PDB entry 7FFO | electron microscopy, 3.50 A resolution | chains K and N of the 4 polymer chains in the assembly

== Chain K ==
Molecule: Capsid protein
Organism: Venezuelan equine encephalitis virus (strain TC-83)
Notes: EC 3.4.21.90
UniProt: P05674 (POLS_EEVV8); residue numbers follow UniProt; this construct covers 1-275
Sequence (275 residues; numbered 1 to 275; the number before each row is that of its first residue):
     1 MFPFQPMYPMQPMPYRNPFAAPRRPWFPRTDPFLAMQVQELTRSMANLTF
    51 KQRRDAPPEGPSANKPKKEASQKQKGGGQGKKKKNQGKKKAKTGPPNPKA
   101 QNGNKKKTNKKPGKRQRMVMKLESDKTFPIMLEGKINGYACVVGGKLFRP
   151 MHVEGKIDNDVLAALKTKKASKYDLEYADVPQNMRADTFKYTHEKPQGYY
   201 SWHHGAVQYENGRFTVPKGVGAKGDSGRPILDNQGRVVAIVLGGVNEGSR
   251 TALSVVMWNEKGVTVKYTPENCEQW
Unresolved in the structure: 1-112
Differences from the reference sequence: engineered mutation Asn-64 (Lys in P05674)
UniProt features mapped onto this chain:
  - region: Met-1 to Phe-33 (Necessary for nucleocapsid assembly and virus assembly), Phe-33 to Lys-68 (Host transcription inhibition), Ala-91 to Thr-127 (Binding to the viral RNA), Pro-112 to Lys-126 (Ribosome-binding)
  - motif: Leu-41 to Leu-48 (Supraphysiological nuclear export signal)
  - active site (Charge relay system): His-152, Asp-174, Ser-226
  - site: Tyr-200 (Involved in dimerization of the capsid protein), Asn-233 (Involved in dimerization of the capsid protein), Trp-275 (Cleavage)
  - modified residue: Thr-93 (Phosphothreonine), Thr-108 (Phosphothreonine), Ser-124 (Phosphoserine), Thr-127 (Phosphothreonine)

== Chain N ==
Molecule: Spike glycoprotein E2
Organism: Venezuelan equine encephalitis virus (strain TC-83)
UniProt: P05674 (POLS_EEVV8); residues 1-423 here correspond to UniProt positions 335-757 (UniProt number = residue number + 334)
Sequence (423 residues; numbered 1 to 423; the number before each row is that of its first residue):
     1 STEELFNEYKLTRPYMARCIRCAVGSCHSPIAIEAVKSDGHDGYVRLQTS
    51 SQYGLDSSGNLKGRTMRYDMHGTIKEIPLHQVSLYTSRPCHIVDGHGYFL
   101 LARCPAGDSITMEFKKDSVRHSCSVPYEVKFNPVGRELYTHPPEHGVEQA
   151 CQVYAHDAQNRGAYVEMHLPGSEVDSSLVSLSGSSVTVTPPDGTSALVEC
   201 ECGGTKISETINKTKQFSQCTKKEQCRAYRLQNDKWVYNSDKLPKAAGAT
   251 LKGKLHVPFLLADGKCTVPLAPEPMITFGFRSVSLKLHPKNPTYLITRQL
   301 ADEPHYTHELISEPAVRNFTVTEKGWEFVWGNHPPKRFWAQETAPGNPHG
   351 LPHEVITHYYHRYPMSTILGLSICAAIATVSVAASTWLFCRSRVACLTPY
   401 RLTPNARIPFCLAVLCCARTARA
Unresolved in the structure: 1, 56-61, 420-423
Disulfide bonds: Cys-19/Cys-123, Cys-22/Cys-27, Cys-90/Cys-104, Cys-151/Cys-266, Cys-200/Cys-226, Cys-202/Cys-220
UniProt features mapped onto this chain:
  - site: Tyr-44 (Interaction with host receptor LDLRAD3), Val-93 (Interaction with host receptor LDLRAD3), Val-153 (Interaction with host receptor LDLRAD3), Ala-155 (Interaction with host receptor LDLRAD3), His-156 (Interaction with host receptor LDLRAD3), Ala-262 (Interaction with host receptor LDLRAD3), Ala-423 (Cleavage)
  - lipidation (S-palmitoyl cysteine): Cys-396, Cys-416, Cys-417
  - glycosylation (N-linked (GlcNAc...) asparagine): Asn-212, Asn-318

== Chain K / chain N interface ==
Contacting residue pairs - 26 pairs, chain K then chain N:
  Val-143(K) with Pro-404(N)
  Gly-144(K) with Pro-404(N)
  Lys-146(K) with Arg-401(N), hydrogen bond (side chain-backbone); Leu-402(N), hydrogen bond (side chain-backbone); Thr-403(N), hydrogen bond (side chain-backbone); Pro-404(N)
  Phe-148(K) with Leu-402(N)
  Ala-170(K) with Thr-398(N)
  Tyr-173(K) with Thr-398(N); Pro-399(N); Leu-402(N), hydrophobic
  Leu-175(K) with Leu-402(N), hydrophobic
  Tyr-177(K) with Arg-401(N); Leu-402(N), hydrophobic
  Tyr-191(K) with Pro-404(N), hydrogen bond (side chain-backbone); Asn-405(N), hydrogen bond (side chain-backbone)
  Trp-258(K) with Leu-402(N); Thr-403(N); Pro-404(N)
  Gly-262(K) with Tyr-400(N); Thr-403(N)
  Val-263(K) with Pro-399(N), hydrophobic; Tyr-400(N)
  Thr-264(K) with Pro-399(N), hydrogen bond (side chain-backbone); Leu-402(N); Thr-403(N)

== Summary ==
13 residues of chain K face 8 of chain N across their interface, with 6 hydrogen bonds. Polar pairs include
Lys-146(K)/Arg-401(N), Lys-146(K)/Leu-402(N) and Lys-146(K)/Thr-403(N). From UniProt: 3 active-site residues
on chain K.
Chain K is Capsid protein and chain N is Spike glycoprotein E2, both from Venezuelan equine encephalitis virus
(strain TC-83); the structure, Cryo-EM structure of VEEV VLP at the 5-fold axes, was determined by electron
microscopy together with 7FFE, 7FFF, 7FFL, 7FFN and 7FFQ from the same study.
